PDB entry 3FP7 | X-ray diffraction, 1.46 A resolution | chains I and J of the 3 polymer chains in the assembly

Chain I:
Protein: Pancreatic trypsin inhibitor
UniProt: P00974 (BPT1_BOVIN); residues 1-15 here correspond to UniProt positions 36-50 (UniProt number = residue number + 35)
Amino-acid sequence (15 residues; row label = number of the first residue in the row):
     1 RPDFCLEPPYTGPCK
UniProt features mapped onto this chain:
  - site: Lys-15 (Reactive bond for trypsin)

Chain J:
Protein: Pancreatic trypsin inhibitor
UniProt: P00974 (BPT1_BOVIN); residues 16-58 here correspond to UniProt positions 51-93 (UniProt number = residue number + 35)
Amino-acid sequence (43 residues; numbered 16 to 58; the number before each row is that of its first residue):
    16 ARIIRYFYNAKAGLCQTFVYGGCRAKRNNFKSAEDCMRTCGGA
Cystine bridges: Cys-30/Cys-51

Chain I / chain J interface:
Cross-chain cystine bridges: Cys-5(I)/Cys-55(J), Cys-14(I)/Cys-38(J)
Pairs across the interface (30; chain I residue first):
  Arg-1(I) / Tyr-23(J)  hydrogen bond
  Arg-1(I) / Cys-55(J)  hydrogen bond (side chain-backbone)
  Arg-1(I) / Gly-56(J)  hydrogen bond (side chain-backbone)
  Arg-1(I) / Gly-57(J)
  Pro-2(I) / Thr-54(J)
  Asp-3(I) / Arg-42(J)  salt bridge
  Phe-4(I) / Arg-42(J)
  Phe-4(I) / Asn-43(J)
  Phe-4(I) / Thr-54(J)
  Phe-4(I) / Cys-55(J)  hydrophobic
  Cys-5(I) / Tyr-23(J)
  Cys-5(I) / Asn-43(J)  hydrogen bond (backbone-side chain)
  Cys-5(I) / Cys-55(J)  disulfide
  Leu-6(I) / Ala-25(J)  hydrophobic
  Glu-7(I) / Asn-43(J)  hydrogen bond (backbone-side chain)
  Pro-9(I) / Phe-22(J)
  Pro-9(I) / Phe-33(J)  hydrophobic
  Tyr-10(I) / Phe-33(J)
  Tyr-10(I) / Tyr-35(J)
  Tyr-10(I) / Arg-39(J)
  Tyr-10(I) / Lys-41(J)
  Thr-11(I) / Val-34(J)  hydrogen bond (side chain-backbone)
  Thr-11(I) / Tyr-35(J)
  Thr-11(I) / Gly-36(J)  hydrogen bond (backbone-backbone)
  Pro-13(I) / Cys-38(J)  hydrophobic
  Pro-13(I) / Arg-39(J)
  Cys-14(I) / Ala-16(J)
  Cys-14(I) / Gly-36(J)
  Cys-14(I) / Cys-38(J)  disulfide
  Lys-15(I) / Ala-16(J)  hydrogen bond (backbone-backbone)
Interface residues without a listed pair, chain I (14 interface residues in all): Gly-12
Interface residues without a listed pair, chain J (19 interface residues in all): Gly-37, Phe-45

Overview:
The interface between chain I and chain J involves 14 residues on one side and 19 on the other, with 2
disulfide bonds, 8 hydrogen bonds and 1 salt bridge. Polar contacts include Asp-3(I)/Arg-42(J),
Arg-1(I)/Tyr-23(J) and Arg-1(I)/Cys-55(J).
Chain I is Pancreatic trypsin inhibitor and chain J is Pancreatic trypsin inhibitor; the structure, Anionic
trypsin variant S195A in complex with bovine pancreatic trypsin inhibitor (BPTI) cleaved at the scissile ...,
was determined by X-ray diffraction (same publication as 3FP6 and 3FP8).
